6BRA - chains A and B of the 3 polymer chains in the assembly; structure by X-ray diffraction, 1.11 A resolution.

Chain A (and B):
Molecule: Protease
Organism: Human immunodeficiency virus 1
Notes: chain B of this document is another copy of the same molecule, construct and numbering; everything in this record applies to it too
Reference sequence: Q5RZ08 (Q5RZ08_9HIV1); residues 1-99 here = UniProt positions 1-99
Chain sequence (99 residues; numbered 1 to 99; the number before each row is that of its first residue):
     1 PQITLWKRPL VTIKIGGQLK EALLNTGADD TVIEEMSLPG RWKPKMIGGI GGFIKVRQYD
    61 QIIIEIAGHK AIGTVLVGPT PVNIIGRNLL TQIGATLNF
Construct notes: engineered mutation K7 (Gln in Q5RZ08), N25 (Asp in Q5RZ08), I33 (Leu in Q5RZ08), I63 (Leu in Q5RZ08), A67 (Cys in Q5RZ08), A95 (Cys in Q5RZ08)
Reported in the primary citation:
  - self-association interface (contacts with another copy of this molecule); pairs are residue here / residue on that copy: I50-G51 (water-mediated contact)
  - conformationally variable residues (loop rearrangement): G49, I50
  - mutagenesis - D25N: abolished catalytic activity (citing earlier work)

Chain A / chain B interface:
Residue-residue contacts (101; chain A residue first):
  P1(A) - L97(B)
  P1(A) - N98(B)
  P1(A) - F99(B)  hydrogen bond (backbone-backbone)
  Q2(A) - T96(B)
  Q2(A) - L97(B)
  Q2(A) - N98(B)  hydrogen bond
  I3(A) - T96(B)
  I3(A) - L97(B)  hydrogen bond (backbone-backbone)
  I3(A) - F99(B)  hydrophobic
  L5(A) - R87(B)  hydrogen bond (backbone-side chain)
  L5(A) - T91(B)
  L5(A) - A95(B)
  W6(A) - R87(B)  hydrogen bond (backbone-side chain)
  W6(A) - T91(B)
  K7(A) - R87(B)
  R8(A) - D29(B)  salt bridge
  R8(A) - R87(B)
  P9(A) - T26(B)
  P9(A) - R87(B)
  L23(A) - G27(B)
  L24(A) - T26(B)  hydrogen bond (backbone-side chain)
  L24(A) - L97(B)  hydrophobic
  N25(A) - N25(B)
  N25(A) - T26(B)
  N25(A) - G27(B)  hydrogen bond (side chain-backbone)
  T26(A) - L5(B)
  T26(A) - P9(B)
  T26(A) - L24(B)  hydrogen bond (side chain-backbone)
  T26(A) - N25(B)
  T26(A) - T26(B)  hydrogen bond (side chain-backbone)
  T26(A) - L97(B)
  G27(A) - L23(B)
  G27(A) - N25(B)  hydrogen bond (backbone-side chain)
  D29(A) - R8(B)  salt bridge
  G48(A) - I50(B)
  G49(A) - I50(B)
  G49(A) - P81(B)
  I50(A) - G49(B)
  I50(A) - I50(B)  hydrogen bond (backbone-backbone)
  I50(A) - G51(B)  hydrogen bond (backbone-backbone)
  I50(A) - G52(B)
  I50(A) - I54(B)  hydrophobic
  I50(A) - P79(B)
  I50(A) - T80(B)
  I50(A) - P81(B)
  I50(A) - I84(B)  hydrophobic
  G51(A) - G51(B)
  G51(A) - G52(B)
  G51(A) - I54(B)
  G52(A) - I50(B)
  G52(A) - G51(B)
  I54(A) - I50(B)
  I54(A) - G51(B)
  H69(A) - F99(B)
  P79(A) - I50(B)
  T80(A) - I50(B)
  P81(A) - G49(B)
  P81(A) - I50(B)
  I84(A) - I50(B)  hydrophobic
  R87(A) - L5(B)  hydrogen bond (side chain-backbone)
  R87(A) - W6(B)  hydrogen bond (side chain-backbone)
  R87(A) - K7(B)  hydrogen bond (side chain-backbone)
  R87(A) - R8(B)
  R87(A) - P9(B)
  L90(A) - L5(B)  hydrophobic
  T91(A) - L5(B)
  T91(A) - W6(B)
  Q92(A) - W6(B)
  I93(A) - F99(B)
  G94(A) - N98(B)
  G94(A) - F99(B)
  A95(A) - L5(B)
  A95(A) - N98(B)
  A95(A) - F99(B)  hydrophobic
  T96(A) - Q2(B)
  T96(A) - I3(B)
  T96(A) - T4(B)
  T96(A) - T96(B)
  T96(A) - L97(B)
  T96(A) - N98(B)  hydrogen bond (backbone-backbone)
  L97(A) - P1(B)
  L97(A) - Q2(B)
  L97(A) - I3(B)  hydrogen bond (backbone-backbone)
  L97(A) - L24(B)  hydrophobic
  L97(A) - T26(B)
  L97(A) - T96(B)
  L97(A) - L97(B)  hydrophobic
  N98(A) - P1(B)
  N98(A) - Q2(B)  hydrogen bond
  N98(A) - G94(B)
  N98(A) - A95(B)
  N98(A) - T96(B)  hydrogen bond (backbone-backbone)
  N98(A) - N98(B)
  F99(A) - P1(B)  hydrogen bond (backbone-backbone)
  F99(A) - I3(B)  hydrophobic
  F99(A) - L24(B)  hydrophobic
  F99(A) - A67(B)  hydrophobic
  F99(A) - H69(B)
  F99(A) - I93(B)
  F99(A) - G94(B)
  F99(A) - A95(B)  hydrophobic
Other interface residues (no listed pair), chain A (40 interface residues in all): T4, I47, F53, A67
Other interface residues (no listed pair), chain B (39 interface residues in all): V32, I47, G48, L90

Summary:
The interface between chain A and chain B involves 40 residues on one side and 39 on the other, with 20
hydrogen bonds and 2 salt bridges. Polar contacts include R8(A)-D29(B), Q2(A)-N98(B) and L5(A)-R87(B). The
paper reports that D25N of chain A abolishes catalytic activity; conformational variability at G49(A) and
I50(A).
Chain A and chain B are both Protease (Human immunodeficiency virus 1); the structure, HIV-1 protease (D25N,
inactive) in complex with phage display optimized substrate SGIFLETS, was determined by X-ray diffraction.
